Entry 8J23 (electron microscopy, 3.20 A resolution); this record covers chains C and F of the 5 polymer chains in the assembly.

Chain C:
Molecule: Guanine nucleotide-binding protein G(I)/G(S)/G(T) subunit beta-1
Organism: Homo sapiens
Reference sequence: P62873 (GBB1_HUMAN); residues 0-338 here correspond to UniProt positions 2-340 (UniProt number = residue number + 2)
Amino-acid sequence (377 residues; row label = number of the first residue in the row; numbers below 1 keep their minus sign (Met-12 is residue -12)):
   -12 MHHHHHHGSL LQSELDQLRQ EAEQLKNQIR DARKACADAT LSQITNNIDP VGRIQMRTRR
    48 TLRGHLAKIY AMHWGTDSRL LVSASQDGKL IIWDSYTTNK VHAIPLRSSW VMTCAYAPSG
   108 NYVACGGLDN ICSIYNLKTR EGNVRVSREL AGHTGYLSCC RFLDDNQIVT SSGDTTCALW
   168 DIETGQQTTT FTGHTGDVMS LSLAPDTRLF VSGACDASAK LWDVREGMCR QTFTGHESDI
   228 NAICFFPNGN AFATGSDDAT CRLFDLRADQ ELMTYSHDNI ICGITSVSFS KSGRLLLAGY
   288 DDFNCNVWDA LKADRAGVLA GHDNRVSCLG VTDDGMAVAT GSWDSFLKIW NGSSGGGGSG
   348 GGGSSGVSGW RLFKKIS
Disordered / not traced: -12 to 0, 341-364
Construct notes: initiating methionine (-12); expression tag (-11 to -1, 339-364)

Chain F:
Molecule: scFV16
Organism: Homo sapiens
Notes: antibody fragment or engineered binder
Amino-acid sequence (297 residues; numbered -37 to 245 plus 19 insertion-coded residues; 5 numbers in that range are skipped by the numbering (no residue carries them; nothing is unmodelled there); the number before each row is that of its first residue; a row labelled like 119A-119S holds insertion residues (119A, then the next letters in order); numbers below 1 keep their minus sign (Met-37 is residue -37)):
   -37 MLLVNQSHQG FNKEHTSKMV SAIVLYVLLA AAAHSAFADV QLVESGGGLV QPGGSRKLSC
    23 SASGFAFSSF GMHWVRQAPE KGLEWVAYIS SGSGTIYYAD TVKGRFTISR DDPKNTLFLQ
    83 MTSLRSEDTA MYYCVRSIYY YGSSPFDFWG QGTTLTV
119A-119S SSGGGGSGGGGSGGGGSDI
   125 VMTQATSSVP VTPGESVSIS CRSSKSLLHS NGNTYLYWFL QRPGQSPQLL IYRMSNLASG
   185 VPDRFSGSGS GTAFTLTISR LEAEDVGVYY CMQHLEYPLT FGAGTKLELK AAAHHHHHHH
   245 H
Disordered / not traced: -37 to 0, 119A-119S, 236-245
Disulfides: Cys22-Cys96

Interface between chain C and chain F:
Residue-residue contacts (14):
  Arg66(C) - Tyr101(F)  hydrogen bond
  Arg66(C) - Gly104(F)
  Asp81(C) - Tyr101(F)  hydrogen bond
  Val88(C) - Tyr101(F)  hydrophobic
  Lys125(C) - Tyr102(F)
  Lys125(C) - Tyr103(F)
  Arg127(C) - Val2(F)
  Arg127(C) - Phe32(F)
  Arg127(C) - Arg98(F)  hydrogen bond (backbone-side chain)
  Glu128(C) - Gly26(F)
  Glu128(C) - Phe27(F)
  Glu128(C) - Phe32(F)
  Gly129(C) - Ser31(F)
  Gly129(C) - Phe32(F)
Also at the interface, not in a pair above, chain C (8 interface residues in all): Asn130
Also at the interface, not in a pair above, chain F (13 interface residues in all): Ala28, Ile100, Phe110

Summary:
8 residues of chain C face 13 of chain F across their interface; the contacts include 3 hydrogen bonds. Polar
pairs include Arg66(C)-Tyr101(F), Asp81(C)-Tyr101(F) and Arg127(C)-Arg98(F).
Here chain C is Guanine nucleotide-binding protein G(I)/G(S)/G(T) subunit beta-1 and chain F is scFV16, both
from Homo sapiens. Entry 8J23 (Cryo-EM structure of FFAR2 complex in apo state) was determined by electron
microscopy.
